PDB entry 5CJQ | X-ray diffraction, 3.60 A resolution | chains A and B of the 4 polymer chains in the assembly

Chain A:
Name: Designed influenza hemagglutinin stem #4900, HA1
Organism: synthetic construct
Sequence (66 residues; numbered 7 to 329; 257 numbers in that range are skipped by the numbering (no residue carries them; nothing is unmodelled there); the number before each row is that of its first residue):
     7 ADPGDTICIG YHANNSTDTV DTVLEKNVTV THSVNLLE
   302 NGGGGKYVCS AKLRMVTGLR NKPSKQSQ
Disordered / not traced: 7-10, 302-309, 328-329

Chain B:
Name: Designed influenza hemagglutinin stem #4900, HA2
Organism: synthetic construct
Sequence (193 residues; row label = number of the first residue in the row):
     1 GLFGAIAGFT EGGWTGMVDG WYGYHHQNEQ GSGYAADQKS TQNAINGITN KVNSVIEKMN
    61 TQYTAIGCEY NKSERCMKQI EDKIEEIESK IWCYNAELLV LLENERTLDF HDSNVKNLYE
   121 KVKSQLKNNA KEIGNGCFEF YHKCNDECME SVKNGTYDYP KYSEESKLNR EKIDGVKLES
   181 MGVYQISGRL VPR
Disordered / not traced: 1-3, 62-76, 173-193
Cystine bridges: Cys144-Cys148

How chain A and chain B interact:
Cross-chain cystine bridges: Cys14(A)-Cys137(B), Cys310(A)-Cys93(B)
Residue-residue contacts (92; chain A residue first):
  Asp11(A) with Gln27(B); Asn28(B); Phe138(B); Glu139(B); Phe140(B), hydrogen bond (backbone-backbone); Lys143(B); Cys144(B), hydrogen bond (side chain-backbone); Met149(B)
  Thr12(A) with His26(B); Gln27(B), hydrogen bond (backbone-backbone); Cys137(B); Phe138(B), hydrogen bond (side chain-backbone); Phe140(B); Met149(B)
  Ile13(A) with His25(B); His26(B); Cys137(B); Phe138(B), hydrogen bond (backbone-backbone); Phe140(B), hydrophobic; Met149(B), hydrophobic
  Cys14(A) with Trp14(B); Tyr24(B); His25(B), hydrogen bond (backbone-backbone); Cys137(B), disulfide
  Ile15(A) with Phe9(B); Trp14(B); Gly23(B); Tyr24(B), hydrophobic; Leu118(B); Lys121(B); Phe138(B), hydrophobic
  Gly16(A) with Phe9(B); Trp14(B); Met17(B); Trp21(B); Tyr22(B); Gly23(B), hydrogen bond (backbone-backbone)
  Tyr17(A) with Phe9(B); Gly12(B); Gly13(B), hydrogen bond (side chain-backbone); Trp14(B), hydrogen bond (backbone-backbone); Met17(B); Trp21(B)
  His18(A) with Trp14(B); Met17(B), hydrogen bond (side chain-backbone); Val18(B); Gly20(B); Trp21(B), hydrogen bond (backbone-backbone)
  Ala19(A) with Gly13(B); Trp14(B), hydrogen bond (backbone-backbone); Thr15(B)
  Val26(A) with Asn104(B)
  Asp27(A) with Leu101(B); Asn104(B), hydrogen bond (backbone-side chain)
  Thr28(A) with Leu101(B); Glu105(B)
  Val29(A) with Leu101(B), hydrogen bond (backbone-backbone); Leu102(B); Glu105(B)
  Leu30(A) with Glu105(B)
  Cys310(A) with Ser89(B); Cys93(B), disulfide
  Ser311(A) with Cys93(B), hydrogen bond (backbone-side chain); Tyr94(B)
  Lys313(A) with Glu97(B), salt bridge
  Leu314(A) with Ala96(B), hydrophobic; Glu97(B); Val100(B), hydrophobic
  Arg315(A) with Val100(B); Asn104(B), hydrogen bond (backbone-side chain)
  Met316(A) with Val55(B), hydrophobic; Glu103(B); Asn104(B)
  Val317(A) with Lys51(B), hydrogen bond (backbone-side chain); Asn104(B), hydrogen bond (backbone-side chain); Thr107(B); Leu108(B), hydrophobic
  Thr318(A) with Trp21(B); Ile48(B); Lys51(B); His111(B), hydrogen bond (backbone-side chain)
  Gly319(A) with Trp21(B); His111(B), hydrogen bond (backbone-side chain)
  Leu320(A) with Trp21(B), hydrophobic; His111(B)
  Arg321(A) with Leu108(B)
  Lys323(A) with Gly12(B); Gly13(B), hydrogen bond (backbone-backbone)
  Pro324(A) with Gly13(B); Thr15(B)
  Ser325(A) with Gly13(B), hydrogen bond (backbone-backbone); Thr15(B)
Also at the interface, not in a pair above, chain A (30 interface residues in all): Leu42, Gln327
Also at the interface, not in a pair above, chain B (53 interface residues in all): Gly4, Ala7, Gly8, Thr10, Glu11, Ile56, Val115, Lys123, Gly136, His142, Asn145

In short:
The interface between chain A and chain B involves 30 residues on one side and 53 on the other, with 2
disulfide bonds, 22 hydrogen bonds and 1 salt bridge. Polar contacts include Lys313(A)-Glu97(B),
Asp11(A)-Cys144(B) and Thr12(A)-Phe138(B).
Here chain A is Designed influenza hemagglutinin stem #4900, HA1 and chain B is Designed influenza
hemagglutinin stem #4900, HA2, both from synthetic construct. Entry 5CJQ (Crystal structure of a trimeric
influenza hemagglutinin stem in complex with an broadly neutralizing antibody CR9114) was determined by X-ray
diffraction together with 5CJS from the same study.
